Entry 8HYJ (electron microscopy, 4.30 A resolution (low resolution: residue-level contacts below are approximate; hydrogen-bond / salt-bridge calls are withheld)); this record covers chains A and F of the 16 polymer chains in the assembly.

Chain A:
Name: DNA-directed RNA polymerase V subunit 1
Source organism: Arabidopsis thaliana
Notes: EC 2.7.7.6
Reference sequence: Q5D869 (NRPE1_ARATH); residue numbers follow UniProt; this construct covers 1-1976
Amino-acid sequence (1976 residues; each row starts with the number of its first residue):
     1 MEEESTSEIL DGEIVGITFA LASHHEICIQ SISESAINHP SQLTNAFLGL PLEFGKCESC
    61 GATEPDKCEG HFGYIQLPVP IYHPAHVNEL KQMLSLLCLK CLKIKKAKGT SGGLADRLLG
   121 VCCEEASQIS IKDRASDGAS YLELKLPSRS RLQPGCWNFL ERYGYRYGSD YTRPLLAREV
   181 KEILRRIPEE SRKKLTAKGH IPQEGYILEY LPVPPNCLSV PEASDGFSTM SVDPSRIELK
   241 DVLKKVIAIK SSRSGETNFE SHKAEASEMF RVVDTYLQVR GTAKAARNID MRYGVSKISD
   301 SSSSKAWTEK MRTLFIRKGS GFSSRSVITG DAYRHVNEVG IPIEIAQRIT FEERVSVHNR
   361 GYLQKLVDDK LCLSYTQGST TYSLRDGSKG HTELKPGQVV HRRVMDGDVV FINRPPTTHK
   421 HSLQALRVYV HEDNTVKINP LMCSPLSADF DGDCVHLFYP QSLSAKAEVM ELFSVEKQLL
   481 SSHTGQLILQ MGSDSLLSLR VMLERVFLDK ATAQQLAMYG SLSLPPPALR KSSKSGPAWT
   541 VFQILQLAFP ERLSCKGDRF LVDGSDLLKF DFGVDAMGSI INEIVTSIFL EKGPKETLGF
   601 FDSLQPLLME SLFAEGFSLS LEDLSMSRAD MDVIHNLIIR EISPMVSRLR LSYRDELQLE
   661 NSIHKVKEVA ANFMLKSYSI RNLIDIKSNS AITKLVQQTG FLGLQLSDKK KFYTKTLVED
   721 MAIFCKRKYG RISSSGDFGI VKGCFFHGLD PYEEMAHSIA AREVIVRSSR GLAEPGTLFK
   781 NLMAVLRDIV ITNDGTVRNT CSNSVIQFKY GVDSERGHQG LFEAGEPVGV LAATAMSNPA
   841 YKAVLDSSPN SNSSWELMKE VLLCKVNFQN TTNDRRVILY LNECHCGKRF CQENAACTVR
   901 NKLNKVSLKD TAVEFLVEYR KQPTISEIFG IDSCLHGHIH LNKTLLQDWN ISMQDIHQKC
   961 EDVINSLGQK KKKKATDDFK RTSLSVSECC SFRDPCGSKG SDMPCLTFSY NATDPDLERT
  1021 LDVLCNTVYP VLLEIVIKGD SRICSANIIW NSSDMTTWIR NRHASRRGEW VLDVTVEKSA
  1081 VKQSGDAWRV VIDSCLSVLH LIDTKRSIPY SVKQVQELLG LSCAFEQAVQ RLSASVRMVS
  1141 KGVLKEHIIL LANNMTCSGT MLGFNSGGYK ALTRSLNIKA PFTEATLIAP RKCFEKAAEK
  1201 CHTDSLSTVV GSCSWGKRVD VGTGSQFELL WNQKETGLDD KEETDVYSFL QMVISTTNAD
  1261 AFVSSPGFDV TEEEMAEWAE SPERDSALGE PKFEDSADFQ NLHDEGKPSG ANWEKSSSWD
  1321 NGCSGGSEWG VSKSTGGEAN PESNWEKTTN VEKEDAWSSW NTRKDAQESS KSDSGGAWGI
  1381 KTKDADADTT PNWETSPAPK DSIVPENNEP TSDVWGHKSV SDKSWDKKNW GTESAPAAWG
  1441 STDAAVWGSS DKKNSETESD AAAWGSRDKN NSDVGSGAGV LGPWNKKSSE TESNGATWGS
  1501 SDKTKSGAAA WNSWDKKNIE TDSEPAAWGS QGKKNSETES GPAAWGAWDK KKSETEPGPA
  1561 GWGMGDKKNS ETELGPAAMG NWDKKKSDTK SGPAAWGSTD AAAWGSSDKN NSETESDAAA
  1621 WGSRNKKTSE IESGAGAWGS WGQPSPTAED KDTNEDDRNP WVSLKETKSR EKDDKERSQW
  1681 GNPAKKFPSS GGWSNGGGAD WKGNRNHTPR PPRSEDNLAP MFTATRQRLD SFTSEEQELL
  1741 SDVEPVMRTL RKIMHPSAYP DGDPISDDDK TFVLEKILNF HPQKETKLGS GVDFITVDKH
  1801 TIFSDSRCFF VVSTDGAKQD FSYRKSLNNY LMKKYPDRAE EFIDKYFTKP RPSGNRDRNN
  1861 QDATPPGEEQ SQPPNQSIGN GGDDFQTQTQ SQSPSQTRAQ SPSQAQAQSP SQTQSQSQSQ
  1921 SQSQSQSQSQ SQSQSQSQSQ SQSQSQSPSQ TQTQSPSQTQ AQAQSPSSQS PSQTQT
Disordered / not traced: 1-15, 106-124, 220-233, 278-317, 923-929, 1237-1976
Bound ions: Mg2+: Asp451, Asp453
UniProt features mapped onto this chain:
  - region: Pro751 to Glu763 (Bridging helix)
  - binding site (Zn(2+)): Cys57, Cys60, Cys68, His71, Cys98, Cys101
  - binding site (Mg(2+)): Asp449, Asp451, Asp453
  - mutagenesis: Gly49 (G49R: In nrpe1-12; decreased DNA methylation), Asp451 (D451N: In nrpe1-3/drd3-3; loss of CNN DNA methylation, but no effect on interaction with NRPE5A)
From the paper describing this entry:
  - binding site for the 48-nt DNA strand: Arg325, Pro416, His456, Leu772, Ala773, Thr777, Lys780
  - binding site for the 30-nt RNA strand: Pro415
  - binding site for Mg2+: Asp451, Asp453
  - binding site for the 48-nt DNA strand: Gln969

Chain F:
Name: DNA-directed RNA polymerases II, IV and V subunit 6A
Source organism: Arabidopsis thaliana
Reference sequence: Q9FJ98 (RPD6A_ARATH); numbering as in UniProt (aligned over 1-144)
Amino-acid sequence (144 residues; row label = number of the first residue in the row):
     1 MADEDYNDVD DLGYEDEPAE PEIEEGVEED VEMKENDDVN GEPIEAEDKV ETEPVQRPRK
    61 TSKFMTKYER ARILGTRALQ ISMNAPVMVE LEGETDPLEI AMKELRQRKI PFTIRRYLPD
   121 GSFEEWGVDE LIVEDSWKRQ VGGD
Disordered / not traced: 1-58, 135-144

How chain A and chain F interact:
Residue-residue contacts (60; chain A residue first):
  Arg354(A) with Ser82(F); Met83(F)
  Val355(A) with Ser82(F)
  Ser356(A) with Ser82(F)
  Val357(A) with Asn84(F)
  His358(A) with Ile81(F); Glu92(F); Glu94(F)
  Asn359(A) with Thr95(F)
  Tyr362(A) with Gly93(F); Glu94(F)
  Pro396(A) with Met83(F); Asn84(F)
  Leu463(A) with Ala78(F); Leu79(F); Ser82(F)
  Lys466(A) with Leu98(F)
  Ala467(A) with Gly75(F)
  Glu471(A) with Lys67(F); Arg70(F); Ala71(F); Leu74(F)
  Leu472(A) with Tyr68(F); Ala71(F)
  Lys477(A) with Lys67(F)
  Thr792(A) with Pro119(F)
  Asn793(A) with Arg116(F); Tyr117(F); Pro119(F)
  Arg798(A) with Pro119(F)
  Asn803(A) with Pro119(F)
  Glu823(A) with Thr66(F)
  Gly825(A) with Tyr68(F)
  Glu826(A) with Tyr68(F)
  Gly1222(A) with Tyr68(F)
  Thr1223(A) with Tyr68(F); Arg72(F)
  Gln1226(A) with Tyr117(F)
  Phe1227(A) with Arg72(F); Ile114(F); Arg115(F)
  Glu1228(A) with Arg72(F); Ile114(F); Arg115(F)
  Leu1229(A) with Arg72(F); Ile73(F); Thr76(F); Phe112(F); Thr113(F)
  Leu1230(A) with Thr113(F); Arg115(F)
  Trp1231(A) with Arg77(F); Pro111(F); Phe112(F)
  Asn1232(A) with Pro111(F); Phe112(F); Thr113(F)
  Glu1235(A) with Ile110(F); Pro111(F)
  Thr1236(A) with Pro111(F)
Also at the interface, not in a pair above, chain A (35 interface residues in all): Glu468, Met470, Pro827
Also at the interface, not in a pair above, chain F (37 interface residues in all): Phe64, Glu69, Ala85, Val87, Leu118, Asp120

Overview:
Chain A and chain F form an interface of 35 and 37 residues respectively. The paper reports a binding site for
the 48-nt DNA strand at Arg325(A), Pro416(A) and His456(A) among others; a binding site for Mg2+ at Asp451(A)
and Asp453(A).
Here chain A is DNA-directed RNA polymerase V subunit 1 and chain F is DNA-directed RNA polymerases II, IV and
V subunit 6A, both from Arabidopsis thaliana. Entry 8HYJ (A cryo-EM structure of KTF1-bound polymerase V
transcription elongation complex) was determined by electron microscopy.
